6OVY - chains C and G of the 9 polymer chains in the assembly; structure by X-ray diffraction, 3.00 A resolution.

# Chain C
Protein: DNA-directed RNA polymerase subunit beta
Source organism: Thermus thermophilus
Notes: EC 2.7.7.6
UniProt: Q8RQE9 (RPOB_THET8); residues 1-1119 here = UniProt positions 1-1119
Amino-acid sequence (1119 residues; each row starts with the number of its first residue):
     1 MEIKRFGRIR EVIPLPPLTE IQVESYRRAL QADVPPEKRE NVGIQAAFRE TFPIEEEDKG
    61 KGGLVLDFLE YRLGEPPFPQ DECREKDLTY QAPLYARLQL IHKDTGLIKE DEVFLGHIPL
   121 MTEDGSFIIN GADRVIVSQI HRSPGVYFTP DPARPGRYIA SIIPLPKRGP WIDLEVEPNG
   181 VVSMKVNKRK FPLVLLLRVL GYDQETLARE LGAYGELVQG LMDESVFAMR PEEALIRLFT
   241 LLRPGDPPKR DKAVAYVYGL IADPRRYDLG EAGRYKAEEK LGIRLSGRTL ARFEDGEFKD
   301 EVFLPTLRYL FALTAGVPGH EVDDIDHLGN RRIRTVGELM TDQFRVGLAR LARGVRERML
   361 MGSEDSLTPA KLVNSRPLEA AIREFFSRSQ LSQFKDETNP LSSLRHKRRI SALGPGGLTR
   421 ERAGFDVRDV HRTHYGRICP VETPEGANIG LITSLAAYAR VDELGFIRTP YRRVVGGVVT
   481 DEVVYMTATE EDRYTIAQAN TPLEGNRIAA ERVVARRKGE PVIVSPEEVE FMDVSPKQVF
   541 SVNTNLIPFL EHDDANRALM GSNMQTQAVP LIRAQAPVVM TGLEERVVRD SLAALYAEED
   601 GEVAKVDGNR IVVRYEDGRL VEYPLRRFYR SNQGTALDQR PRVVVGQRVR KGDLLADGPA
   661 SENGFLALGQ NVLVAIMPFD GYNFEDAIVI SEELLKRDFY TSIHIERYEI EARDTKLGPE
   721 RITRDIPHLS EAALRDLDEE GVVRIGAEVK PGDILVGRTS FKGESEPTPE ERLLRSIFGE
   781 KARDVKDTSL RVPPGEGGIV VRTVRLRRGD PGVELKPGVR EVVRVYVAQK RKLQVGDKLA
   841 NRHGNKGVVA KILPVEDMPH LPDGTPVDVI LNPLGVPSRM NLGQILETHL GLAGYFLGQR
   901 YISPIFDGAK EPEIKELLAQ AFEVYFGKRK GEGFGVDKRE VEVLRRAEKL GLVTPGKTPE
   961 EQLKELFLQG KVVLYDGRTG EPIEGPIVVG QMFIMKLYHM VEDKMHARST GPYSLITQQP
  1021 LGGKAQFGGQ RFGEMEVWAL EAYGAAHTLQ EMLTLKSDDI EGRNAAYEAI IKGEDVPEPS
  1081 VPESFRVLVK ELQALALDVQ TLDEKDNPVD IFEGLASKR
Disordered / not traced: 57-63, 1119
Small-molecule neighbours: pyrophosphate (POP): Arg557, Ser878, Arg879

# Chain G
Molecule: 22-nt DNA strand
Sequence (22 nucleotides; row label = number of the first residue in the row; numbers below 1 keep their minus sign (DC-1 is residue -1)):
    -1 CCTGCATCAG AGCCCCAAAT AC
Disordered / not traced: -1 to 2, 18-20

# Chain C / chain G interface
Contacting residue pairs (10; chain C residue first):
  Arg134(C) - DA17(G)  salt bridge to the phosphate
  Arg388(C) - DA17(G)  hydrogen bond to the phosphate
  Phe394(C) - DA17(G)  phosphate contact
  Gly1023(C) - DC14(G)  phosphate contact
  Lys1024(C) - DC14(G)  hydrogen bond to the phosphate
  Gln1030(C) - DC13(G)  sugar contact
  Arg1031(C) - DC12(G)  salt bridge to the phosphate
  Arg1031(C) - DC13(G)  hydrogen bond to the phosphate
  Gly1033(C) - DC12(G)  phosphate contact
  Met1035(C) - DC11(G)  sugar contact
Interface residues without a listed pair, chain C (13 interface residues in all): Asn632, Ala1025, Gly1029, Glu1036
Interface residues without a listed pair, chain G (7 interface residues in all): DA15, DA16

# In short
The interface between chain C and chain G involves 13 residues on one side and 7 on the other, with 3 hydrogen
bonds and 2 salt bridges. Polar pairs include Arg388(C)-DA17(G), Lys1024(C)-DC14(G) and Arg1031(C)-DC13(G).
Ligands of chain C: pyrophosphate.
Chain C is DNA-directed RNA polymerase subunit beta (Thermus thermophilus) and chain G is a 22-nt DNA strand;
the structure, X-ray crystal structure of a bacterial reiterative transcription complex of pyrG promoter
variant -1C, was determined by X-ray diffraction, deposited together with 6OVR, 6OW3, 6OY5, 6OY6, 6OY7, 6P70
and 6P71.
